PDB entry 7SUM | X-ray diffraction, 2.90 A resolution | chains A and B of the 4 polymer chains in the assembly

[Chain A]
Molecule: DNA ligase 1
From: Homo sapiens
Notes: EC 6.5.1.1
Reference sequence: P18858 (DNLI1_HUMAN); residues 261-918 here = UniProt positions 261-918
Amino-acid sequence (658 residues; row label = number of the first residue in the row):
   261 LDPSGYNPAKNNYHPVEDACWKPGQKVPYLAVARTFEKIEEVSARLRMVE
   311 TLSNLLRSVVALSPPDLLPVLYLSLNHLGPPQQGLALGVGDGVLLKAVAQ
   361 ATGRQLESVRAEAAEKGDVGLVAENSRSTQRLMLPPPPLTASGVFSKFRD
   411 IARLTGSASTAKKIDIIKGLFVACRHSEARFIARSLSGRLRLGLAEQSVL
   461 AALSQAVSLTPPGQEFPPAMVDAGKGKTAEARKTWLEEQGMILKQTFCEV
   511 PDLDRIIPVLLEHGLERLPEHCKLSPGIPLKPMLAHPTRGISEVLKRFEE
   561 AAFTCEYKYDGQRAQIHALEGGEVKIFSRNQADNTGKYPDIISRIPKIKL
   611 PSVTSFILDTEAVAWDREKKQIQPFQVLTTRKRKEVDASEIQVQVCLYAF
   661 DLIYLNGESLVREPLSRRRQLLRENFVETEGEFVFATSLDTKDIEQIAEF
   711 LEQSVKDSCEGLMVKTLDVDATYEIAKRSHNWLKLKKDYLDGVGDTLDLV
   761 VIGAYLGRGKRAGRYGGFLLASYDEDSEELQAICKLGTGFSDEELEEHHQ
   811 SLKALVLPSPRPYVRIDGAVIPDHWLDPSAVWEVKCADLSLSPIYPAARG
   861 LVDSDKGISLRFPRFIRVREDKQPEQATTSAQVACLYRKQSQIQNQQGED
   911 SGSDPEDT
Unresolved in the structure: 261, 907-918
Construct notes: conflict Ala346 (Glu in P18858), Ala592 (Glu in P18858)
Small-molecule neighbours: adenosine monophosphate (AMP): Ala545, Glu566, Tyr567, Lys568, Tyr569, Gln572, Arg573, Arg589, Glu621, Phe660, Ala696, Met723, Lys725, Trp742, Lys744
What the authors report for this chain:
  - binding site for the 7-nt DNA strand: Arg589, Phe872, Arg874
  - binding site for the 11-nt DNA strand (chain B): Phe635
  - contacts within the chain: Leu544-Arg589

[Chain B]
Molecule: 11-nt DNA strand
Sequence (11 nucleotides; each row starts with the number of its first residue):
     3 GCTGATGCGTA

[Chain A / chain B interface]
Contacting residue pairs - 21 pairs, chain A then chain B:
  Ala346(A) - DC10(B)  phosphate contact
  Ala346(A) - DG11(B)  phosphate contact
  Leu347(A) - DC10(B)  phosphate contact
  Gly348(A) - DG9(B)  phosphate contact
  Gly348(A) - DC10(B)  hydrogen bond to the phosphate
  Gly350(A) - DG9(B)  phosphate contact
  Gly571(A) - DA13(B)  sugar contact
  Gln572(A) - DT12(B)  phosphate contact
  Gln572(A) - DA13(B)  phosphate contact
  Arg573(A) - DA13(B)  hydrogen bond to the phosphate
  Ser588(A) - DT12(B)  hydrogen bond to the phosphate
  Arg589(A) - DA13(B)  phosphate contact
  Asn590(A) - DT12(B)  hydrogen bond to the phosphate
  Ala592(A) - DT12(B)  phosphate contact
  Asn594(A) - DT12(B)  phosphate contact
  Lys597(A) - DT12(B)  salt bridge to the phosphate
  Phe635(A) - DA13(B)  sugar contact
  Arg643(A) - DG11(B)  hydrogen bond to the base
  Arg643(A) - DT12(B)  sugar contact
  Arg871(A) - DA13(B)  sugar contact
  Phe872(A) - DA13(B)  base contact
Also at the interface, not in a pair above, chain A (20 interface residues in all): Val349, Asp351, Asp570

[Overview]
Chain A and chain B form an interface of 20 and 5 residues respectively, with 5 hydrogen bonds and 1 salt
bridge. Polar pairs include Arg643(A)-DG11(B), Gly348(A)-DC10(B) and Arg573(A)-DA13(B). From the paper: a
binding site for the 7-nt DNA strand at Arg589(A), Phe872(A) and Arg874(A); a binding site for the 11-nt DNA
strand (chain B) at Phe635(A).
Here chain A is DNA ligase 1 (Homo sapiens) and chain B is an 11-nt DNA strand. Entry 7SUM (Crystal structure
of human ligase I with nick duplexes containing cognate A:T) was determined by X-ray diffraction together with
7SX5 and 7SXE from the same study.
